Entry 4RQF (X-ray diffraction, 3.50 A resolution); this record covers chains C and A of the 3 polymer chains in the assembly.

== Chain C ==
Molecule: selenocysteine tRNA
Notes: engineered mutation(s): C2G, G70C
Sequence (90 nucleotides; numbered 1 to 76 plus 17 insertion-coded residues; 3 numbers in that range are skipped by the numbering (no residue carries them; nothing is unmodelled there); the number before each row is that of its first residue; a row labelled like 5A-5B holds insertion residues (5A, then the next letters in order)):
     1 GGCCG
 5A-5B GA
     6 UGAUCCUCAG U
    18 GGU
   20A C
    21 UGGGGUGCAG GCUUCAAACC UGUAGCU
47A-47L GUCUAGCGACAG
    48 A
    50 GUGGUUCAAU UCCAC
    66 CU
67A-67B UU
    68 CGGGCGCCA
Unresolved in the structure: 1-4, 30-43, 68-76

== Chain A ==
Protein: Serine--tRNA ligase, cytoplasmic
From: Homo sapiens
Notes: EC 6.1.1.11
Reference sequence: P49591 (SYSC_HUMAN); residue numbers follow UniProt; this construct covers 1-514
Chain sequence (522 residues; row label = number of the first residue in the row):
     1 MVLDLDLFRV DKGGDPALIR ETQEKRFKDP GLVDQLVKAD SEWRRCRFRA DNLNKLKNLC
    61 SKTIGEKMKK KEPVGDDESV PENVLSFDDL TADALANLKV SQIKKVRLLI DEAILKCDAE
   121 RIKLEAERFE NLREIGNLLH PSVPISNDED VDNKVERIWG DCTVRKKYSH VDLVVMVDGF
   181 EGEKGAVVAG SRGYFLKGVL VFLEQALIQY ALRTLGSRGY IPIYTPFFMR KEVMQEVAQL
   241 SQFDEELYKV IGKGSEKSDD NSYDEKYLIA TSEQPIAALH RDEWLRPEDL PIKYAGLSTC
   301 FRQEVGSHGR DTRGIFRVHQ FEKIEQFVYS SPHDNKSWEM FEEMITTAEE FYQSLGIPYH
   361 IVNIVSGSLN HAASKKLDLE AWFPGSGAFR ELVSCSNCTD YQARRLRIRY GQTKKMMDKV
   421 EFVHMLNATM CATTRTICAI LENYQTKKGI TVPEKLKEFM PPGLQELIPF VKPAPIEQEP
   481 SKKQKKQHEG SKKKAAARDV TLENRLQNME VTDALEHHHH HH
Unresolved in the structure: 1, 65-86, 414-415, 477-522
Differences from the reference sequence: engineered mutation Lys-447 (Glu in P49591); expression tag (515-522)
Small-molecule neighbours:
  - AMP-PNP (ANP; phosphoaminophosphonic acid-adenylate ester): Phe-316, Arg-317, Val-318, Phe-321, Leu-392, Val-393, Ser-394, Thr-429, Ala-432, Arg-435
  - serine (SER): Thr-271, Glu-273, Glu-325, Ser-394, Asn-427, Ala-428, Thr-429
Curated features (UniProtKB/Swiss-Prot):
  - motif: Lys-482 to Lys-494 (Nuclear localization signal)
  - binding site (L-serine): Thr-271, Arg-302, Glu-325, Asn-427
  - binding site (ATP): Arg-302 to Glu-304, Val-318 to Phe-321, Glu-391 to Ser-394
  - site: Thr-429 (Important for serine binding)
  - modified residue: Met-1 (N-acetylmethionine), Ser-241 (Phosphoserine), Lys-323 (N6-acetyllysine)
  - natural variant: Asp-172 (D172N: In NEDMAS), Arg-213 (R213L: In NEDMAS), Arg-302 (R302C: In NEDMAS), Arg-390 (R390C: In NEDMAS)
  - mutagenesis: Val-2 to Gly-14 (Abolishes DNA binding), Arg-9 (R9A: Strongly decreased enzyme activity), Arg-44 (R44A: Abolishes enzyme activity), Asp-51 (D51A: Abolishes enzyme activity), Asn-54 (N54A: Strongly decreased enzyme activity), Lys-55 (K55A: Moderately decreased enzyme activity), Asn-58 (N58A: Moderately decreased enzyme activity), Ser-61 (S61A: Moderately decreased enzyme activity), Gly-75 to Asn-97 (Decreased enzyme activity. Abolishes DNA binding), Lys-104 (K104A: Moderately decreased enzyme activity), Arg-107 (R107A: Moderately decreased enzyme activity), Gly-254 to Asn-261 (Mildly decreased enzyme activity. Nearly abolishes DNA binding), 8 further mutagenesis entries in UniProt
What the authors report for this chain:
  - binding site for selenocysteine tRNA (chain C): Arg-9, Arg-44, Arg-47, Asp-51, Asn-54, Asn-58, Ser-61, Lys-104
  - mutagenesis - P30Y/G31DEL, D51A: abolished catalytic activity with selenocysteine tRNA (chain C)
  - mutagenesis - R9A, R44A (50-fold), R47A, N54A, N58A, S61A, K104A, R107A, G136V: decreased catalytic activity with selenocysteine tRNA (chain C)
  - mutagenesis - C46S, C117S, E447K: increased catalytic activity with selenocysteine tRNA (chain C)
  - specificity-determining residues: Ser-61

== How chain C and chain A interact ==
Residue-residue contacts (20; chain C residue first):
  G19(C) / Ser-61(A)  base contact
  U20(C) / Ser-61(A)  base contact
  G47A(C) / Arg-47(A)  sugar contact
  G47A(C) / Asp-51(A)  hydrogen bond to the base
  U47B(C) / Arg-9(A)  salt bridge to the phosphate
  U47B(C) / Trp-43(A)  phosphate contact
  U47B(C) / Phe-48(A)  sugar contact
  U47B(C) / Asp-51(A)  sugar contact
  C47C(C) / Arg-44(A)  salt bridge to the phosphate
  C47C(C) / Phe-48(A)  sugar contact
  C47J(C) / Asp-51(A)  base contact
  C47J(C) / Lys-55(A)  sugar contact
  A47K(C) / Arg-47(A)  sugar contact
  A47K(C) / Asp-51(A)  sugar contact
  A47K(C) / Asn-54(A)  phosphate contact
  A47K(C) / Lys-55(A)  sugar contact
  A47K(C) / Asn-58(A)  phosphate contact
  G47L(C) / Asn-58(A)  hydrogen bond to the phosphate
  C56(C) / Ile-64(A)  base contact
  A57(C) / Ser-61(A)  sugar contact
Other interface residues (no listed pair), chain A (13 interface residues in all): Cys-60, Lys-104

== Overview ==
10 residues of chain C face 13 of chain A across their interface; the contacts include 2 hydrogen bonds and 2
salt bridges. Polar pairs include G47A(C)/Asp-51(A), G47L(C)/Asn-58(A) and U47B(C)/Arg-9(A). The paper reports
a binding site for selenocysteine tRNA (chain C) at Arg-9(A), Arg-44(A) and Arg-47(A) among others; R9A, R44A
and R47A of chain A, among others, reduce catalytic activity with selenocysteine tRNA (chain C); 14
substitutions were tested in all.
Here chain C is selenocysteine tRNA and chain A is Serine--tRNA ligase, cytoplasmic (Homo sapiens). Entry 4RQF
(human Seryl-tRNA synthetase dimer complexed with one molecule of tRNAsec) was determined by X-ray
diffraction, deposited together with 4RQE.
